PDB entry 6UTG | electron microscopy, 3.40 A resolution | chains B and T of the 35 polymer chains in the assembly

== Chain B ==
Protein: Proteasome subunit alpha
Source organism: Thermoplasma acidophilum
Notes: EC 3.4.25.1
Reference sequence: P25156 (PSA_THEAC); numbering as in UniProt (aligned over 7-233)
Sequence (227 residues; each row starts with the number of its first residue):
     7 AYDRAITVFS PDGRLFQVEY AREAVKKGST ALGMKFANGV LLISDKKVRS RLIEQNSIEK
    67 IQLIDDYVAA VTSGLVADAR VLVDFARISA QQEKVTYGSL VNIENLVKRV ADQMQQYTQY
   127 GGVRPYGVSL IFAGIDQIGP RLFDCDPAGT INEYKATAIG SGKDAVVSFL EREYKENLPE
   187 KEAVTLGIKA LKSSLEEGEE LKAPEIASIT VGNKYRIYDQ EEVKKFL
Swiss-Prot annotation at these positions:
  - mutagenesis: Lys-66 (K66A: Prevents PAN to associate with the proteasome and stimulate gate opening), Leu-81 (L81A/E/G: Prevents PAN to stimulate gate opening), Val-82 (V82A: No effect on PAN's ability to stimulate gate opening; V82D/G: Prevents PAN to stimulate gate opening)
What the authors report for this chain:
  - mutagenesis - K66A: abolished binding to activators (citing earlier work)
  - mutagenesis - R28L: increased binding to PAN (citing earlier work)
  - mutagenesis - R28L: unchanged catalytic activity (citing earlier work)

== Chain T ==
Protein: Proteasome activator protein PA26
Source organism: Trypanosoma brucei
Reference sequence: Q9U8G2 (Q9U8G2_9TRYP); residues 4-231 here = UniProt positions 4-231
Sequence (228 residues; each row starts with the number of its first residue):
     4 KRAALIQNLR DSYTETSSFA VIEEWAAGTL QEIEGIAKAA AEAHGVIRNS TYGRAQAEKS
    64 PEQLLGVLQR YQDLCHNVYC QAETIRTVIA IRIPEHKEED NLGVAVQHAV LKIIDELEIK
   124 TLGSGEKSGS GGAPTPIGMY ALREYLSARS TVEDKLLGSV DAESGKTKGG SQSPSLLLEL
   184 RQIDADFMLK VELATTHLST MVRAVINAYL LNWKKLIQPR TGTDHMFS
Disordered / not traced: 162-171
Differences from the reference sequence: conflict Val-49 (Thr in Q9U8G2), Thr-226 (Ser in Q9U8G2); engineered mutation Phe-230 (Val in Q9U8G2)
What the authors report for this chain:
  - mutagenesis - V230F: increased binding to archaeal 20S CP (citing earlier work)

== Interface between chain B and chain T ==
Residue-residue contacts (13):
  Tyr-8(B) / Glu-101(T)
  Ser-16(B) / Glu-102(T)
  Pro-17(B) / Glu-102(T)
  Asp-18(B) / Lys-100(T)  salt bridge
  Asp-18(B) / Glu-102(T)
  Gly-19(B) / Phe-230(T)
  Arg-20(B) / Asp-103(T)  salt bridge
  Arg-20(B) / Phe-230(T)
  Phe-22(B) / Glu-102(T)
  Val-24(B) / Met-229(T)  hydrophobic
  Glu-25(B) / Met-229(T)
  Arg-28(B) / His-228(T)
  Ala-154(B) / Met-229(T)  hydrophobic
Also at the interface, not in a pair above, chain B (14 interface residues in all): Ala-7, Leu-21, Tyr-26
Also at the interface, not in a pair above, chain T (9 interface residues in all): Leu-105, Asp-227
Interface features reported in the paper:
  - hot spots on chain B (mutagenesis) - K66A: abolished binding to Proteasome activator protein PA26 (chain T) (citing earlier work)

== Summary ==
14 residues of chain B and 9 residues of chain T are in contact, with 2 salt bridges. Polar contacts include
Asp-18(B)/Lys-100(T) and Arg-20(B)/Asp-103(T). From UniProt: 3 mutagenesis sites on chain B. The paper reports
that K66A of chain B abolishes binding to activators; R28L of chain B increases binding to PAN.
Chain B is Proteasome subunit alpha (Thermoplasma acidophilum) and chain T is Proteasome activator protein
PA26 (Trypanosoma brucei); the structure, Allosteric coupling between alpha-rings of the 20S proteasome, 20S
singly capped with a PA26/V230F, was determined by electron microscopy together with 6UTF, 6UTH, 6UTI and 6UTJ
from the same study.
